Entry 5UHC (X-ray diffraction, 3.80 A resolution); this record covers chains D and H of the 9 polymer chains in the assembly.

[Chain D]
Protein: DNA-directed RNA polymerase subunit beta'
From: Mycobacterium tuberculosis (strain ATCC 25618 / H37Rv)
Notes: EC 2.7.7.6
Reference sequence: P9WGY7 (RPOC_MYCTU); residues 1-1316 here = UniProt positions 1-1316
Sequence (1316 residues; row label = number of the first residue in the row):
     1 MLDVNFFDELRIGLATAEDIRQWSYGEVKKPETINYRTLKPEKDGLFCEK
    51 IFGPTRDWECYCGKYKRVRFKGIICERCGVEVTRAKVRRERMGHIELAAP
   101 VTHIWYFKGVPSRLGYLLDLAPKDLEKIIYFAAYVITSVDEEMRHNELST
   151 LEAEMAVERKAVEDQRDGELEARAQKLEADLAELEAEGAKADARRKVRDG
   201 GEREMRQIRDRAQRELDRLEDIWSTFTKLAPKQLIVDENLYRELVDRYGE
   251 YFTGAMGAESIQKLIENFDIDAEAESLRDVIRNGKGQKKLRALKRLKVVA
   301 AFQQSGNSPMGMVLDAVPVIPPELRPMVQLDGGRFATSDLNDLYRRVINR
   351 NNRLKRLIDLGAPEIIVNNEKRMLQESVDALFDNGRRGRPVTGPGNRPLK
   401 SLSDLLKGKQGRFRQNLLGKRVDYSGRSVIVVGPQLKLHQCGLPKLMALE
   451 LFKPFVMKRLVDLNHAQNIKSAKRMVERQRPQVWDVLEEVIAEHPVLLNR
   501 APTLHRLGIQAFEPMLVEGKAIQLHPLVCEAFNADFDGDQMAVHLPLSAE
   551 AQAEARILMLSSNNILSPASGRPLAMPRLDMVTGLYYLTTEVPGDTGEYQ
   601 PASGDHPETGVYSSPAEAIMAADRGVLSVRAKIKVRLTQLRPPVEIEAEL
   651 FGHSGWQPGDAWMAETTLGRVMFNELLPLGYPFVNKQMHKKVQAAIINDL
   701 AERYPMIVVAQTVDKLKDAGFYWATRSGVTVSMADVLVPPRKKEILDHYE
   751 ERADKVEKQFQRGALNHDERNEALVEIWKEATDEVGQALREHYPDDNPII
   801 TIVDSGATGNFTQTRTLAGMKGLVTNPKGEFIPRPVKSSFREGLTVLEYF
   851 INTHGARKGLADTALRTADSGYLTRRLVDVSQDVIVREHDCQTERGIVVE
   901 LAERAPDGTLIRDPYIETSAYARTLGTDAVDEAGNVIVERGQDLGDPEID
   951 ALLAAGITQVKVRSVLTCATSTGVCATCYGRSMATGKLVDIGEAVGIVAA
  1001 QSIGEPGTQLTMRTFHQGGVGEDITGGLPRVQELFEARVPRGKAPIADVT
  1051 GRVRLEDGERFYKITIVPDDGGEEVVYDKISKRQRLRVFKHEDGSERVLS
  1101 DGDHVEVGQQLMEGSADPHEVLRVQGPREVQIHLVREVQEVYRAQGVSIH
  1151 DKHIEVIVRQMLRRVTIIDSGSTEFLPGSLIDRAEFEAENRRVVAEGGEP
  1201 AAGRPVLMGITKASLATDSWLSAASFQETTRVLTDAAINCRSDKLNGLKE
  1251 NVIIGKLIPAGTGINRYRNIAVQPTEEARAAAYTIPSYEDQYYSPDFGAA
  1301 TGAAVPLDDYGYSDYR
Not modelled in the structure: 1-2, 1012-1025, 1282-1316
Metal / ion sites: Zn2+ site 1: Cys-60, Cys-62, Cys-75, Cys-78; Mg2+: Asp-535, Asp-537, Asp-539; Zn2+ site 2: Cys-891, Cys-968, Cys-975, Cys-978
Swiss-Prot annotation at these positions:
  - binding site (Zn(2+)): Cys-60, Cys-62, Cys-75, Cys-78, Cys-891, Cys-968, Cys-975, Cys-978
  - binding site (Mg(2+)): Asp-535, Asp-537, Asp-539

[Chain H]
Molecule: 23-nt DNA strand
Sequence (23 nucleotides; row label = number of the first residue in the row):
     1 TATAATGGGAGCTGTCACGGATG

[Chain D / chain H interface]
Residue-residue contacts (5; chain D residue first):
  Tyr-116(D) with DA21(H), phosphate contact
  Lys-294(D) with DA21(H), salt bridge to the phosphate
  Arg-389(D) with DC12(H), salt bridge to the phosphate
  Arg-1038(D) with DC18(H), hydrogen bond to the phosphate; DG19(H), salt bridge to the phosphate
Interface residues without a listed pair, chain D (6 interface residues in all): Pro-111, Arg-291
Interface residues without a listed pair, chain H (6 interface residues in all): DG11, DT22

[Summary]
The chain D/chain H interface involves 6 residues from each chain, with 1 hydrogen bond and 3 salt bridges.
Polar pairs include Arg-1038(D)/DC18(H), Lys-294(D)/DA21(H) and Arg-389(D)/DC12(H). From UniProt: 8
Zn2+-binding residues and 3 Mg2+-binding residues on chain D.
Chain D is DNA-directed RNA polymerase subunit beta' (Mycobacterium tuberculosis (strain ATCC 25618 / H37Rv))
and chain H is a 23-nt DNA strand; the structure, Crystal structure of Mycobacterium tuberculosis
transcription initiation complex containing 3nt RNA in complex with Rifampin, was determined by X-ray
diffraction, deposited together with 5UH5, 5UH6, 5UH8, 5UH9, 5UHA, 5UHB and 4 further entries.
